Entry 4QT8 (X-ray diffraction, 3.00 A resolution); this record covers chains A and C.

# Chain A
Molecule: Macrophage-stimulating protein receptor
Organism: Homo sapiens
Notes: EC 2.7.10.1; fragment: extracellular Sema-PSI-IPT1 domains
UniProtKB: Q04912 (RON_HUMAN); numbering as in UniProt (aligned over 25-683)
Amino-acid sequence (669 residues; numbered 23 to 691; the number before each row is that of its first residue):
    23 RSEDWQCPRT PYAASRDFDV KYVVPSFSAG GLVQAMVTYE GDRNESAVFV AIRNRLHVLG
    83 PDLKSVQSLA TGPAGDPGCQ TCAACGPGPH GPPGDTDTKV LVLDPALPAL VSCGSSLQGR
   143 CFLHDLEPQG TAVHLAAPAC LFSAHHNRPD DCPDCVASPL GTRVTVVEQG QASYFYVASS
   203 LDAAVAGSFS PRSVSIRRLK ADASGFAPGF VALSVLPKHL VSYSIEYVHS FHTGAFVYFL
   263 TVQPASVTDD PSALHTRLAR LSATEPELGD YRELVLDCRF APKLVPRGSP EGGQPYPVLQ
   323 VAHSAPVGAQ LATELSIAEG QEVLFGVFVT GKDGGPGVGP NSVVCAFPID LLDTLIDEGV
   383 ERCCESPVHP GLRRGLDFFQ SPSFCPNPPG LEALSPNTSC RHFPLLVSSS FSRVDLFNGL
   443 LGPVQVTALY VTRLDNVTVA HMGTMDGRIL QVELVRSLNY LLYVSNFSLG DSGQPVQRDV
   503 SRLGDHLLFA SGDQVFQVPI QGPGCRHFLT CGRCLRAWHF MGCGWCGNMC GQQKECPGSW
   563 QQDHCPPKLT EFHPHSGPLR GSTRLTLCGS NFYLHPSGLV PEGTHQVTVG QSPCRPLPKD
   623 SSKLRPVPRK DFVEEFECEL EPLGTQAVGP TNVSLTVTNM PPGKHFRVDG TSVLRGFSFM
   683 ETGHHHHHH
Unresolved in the structure: 23-27, 358-360, 582-583, 598-602, 621-633, 647-651, 684-691
Disulfides: C29-C590, C101-C104, C107-C162, C135-C143, C174-C177, C300-C367, C385-C407, C386-C422, C527-C545, C533-C567, C536-C552, C548-C558, C616-C640
Covalently attached groups: N-acetylglucosamine (NAG) linked to N488
Differences from the reference sequence: expression tag (23-24, 684-691); conflict G209 (Ala in Q04912); engineered mutation L306 (Arg in Q04912), V307 (Arg in Q04912), P308 (Arg in Q04912), S311 (Ala in Q04912), Q322 (Arg in Q04912)
Curated features (UniProtKB/Swiss-Prot):
  - glycosylation (N-linked (GlcNAc...) asparagine): N66, N419, N458, N488, N654
  - natural variant: Q322 (R322Q: this construct carries the variant), A327 (A327T: In NPCA3; uncertain significance), V670 (V670G: In NPCA3; uncertain significance)
Reported in the primary citation:
  - post-translational modification sites: N488
  - conformationally variable residues (domain motion): P525 to C527
  - specificity-determining residues: E190, G192, Q193, H424

# Chain C
Molecule: Hepatocyte growth factor-like protein
Organism: Homo sapiens
Notes: fragment: beta chain
UniProtKB: P26927 (HGFL_HUMAN); numbering as in UniProt (aligned over 465-711)
Amino-acid sequence (253 residues; row label = number of the first residue in the row):
   465 FEKCGKRVDR LDQRRSKLRV VGGHPGNSPW TVSLRNRQGQ HFCGGSLVKE QWILTARQCF
   525 SSCHMPLTGY EVWLGTLFQN PQHGEPSLQR VPVAKMVCGP SGSQLVLLKL ERSVTLNQRV
   585 ALICLPPEWY VVPPGTKCEI AGWGETKGTG NDTVLNVALL NVISNQECNI KHRGRVRESE
   645 MCTEGLLAPV GACEGDYGGP LACFTHNSWV LEGIIIPNRV CARSRWPAVF TRVSVFVDWI
   705 HKVMRLGHHH HHH
Unresolved in the structure: 465-467, 545-548, 608-615, 711-717
Disulfides: C468-C588, C507-C523, C527-C562, C602-C667, C632-C646, C657-C685
Differences from the reference sequence: engineered mutation S672 (Cys in P26927); expression tag (712-717)
Curated features (UniProtKB/Swiss-Prot):
  - glycosylation: N615 (N-linked (GlcNAc...) asparagine)
  - natural variant: R689 (R689C: May be associated with inflammatory bowel disease)
Reported in the primary citation:
  - post-translational modification sites: N615 (proposed by the authors, not directly observed)
  - conformationally variable residues (loop rearrangement, order/disorder transition): V484, G608 to N615
  - specificity-determining residues: Q568, R639

# Chain A / chain C interface
Contacting residue pairs (32; chain A residue first):
  A128(A) - R639(C)
  A128(A) - R683(C)
  L129(A) - R683(C)
  E190(A) - R639(C)  salt bridge
  G192(A) - Q568(C)
  G192(A) - R641(C)  hydrogen bond (backbone-side chain)
  Q193(A) - R639(C)  hydrogen bond (side chain-backbone)
  Q193(A) - V640(C)
  Q193(A) - E644(C)  hydrogen bond
  Q193(A) - P681(C)
  Q193(A) - N682(C)
  Q193(A) - R683(C)  hydrogen bond (backbone-side chain)
  A194(A) - P681(C)  hydrophobic
  A194(A) - R683(C)  hydrogen bond (backbone-side chain)
  S195(A) - R683(C)  hydrogen bond
  Y196(A) - Q522(C)
  R220(A) - Q522(C)
  R220(A) - E658(C)  salt bridge
  K222(A) - E658(C)
  A223(A) - N682(C)
  A223(A) - R683(C)
  F232(A) - S525(C)
  V233(A) - S525(C)  hydrogen bond (backbone-side chain)
  V233(A) - S526(C)
  T286(A) - S565(C)
  E287(A) - S565(C)
  P288(A) - R521(C)  hydrogen bond (backbone-side chain)
  P288(A) - S525(C)
  E289(A) - S526(C)
  E289(A) - C527(C)  hydrogen bond (side chain-backbone)
  E289(A) - H528(C)  salt bridge
  H424(A) - H528(C)
Other interface residues (no listed pair), chain A (19 interface residues in all): D126
Other interface residues (no listed pair), chain C (19 interface residues in all): Y661, I680, V693
From the paper, about this interface:
  - pairs named by the authors: E190(A)-R683(C), E190(A)-R639(C) (salt bridge), Q193(A)-E644(C), Q193(A)-R639(C) (backbone contact), R220(A)-E658(C), E287(A)-S565(C), E289(A)-R521(C), E289(A)-C527(C) (backbone contact), H424(A)-H528(C) (pi stacking), R521(C)-P288(A) (backbone contact), R641(C)-G192(A) (backbone contact), R683(C)-S195(A)
  - interface residues, chain C: R521(C), R683(C)
  - hot spots on chain C (mutagenesis) - R683Q: abolished binding to Macrophage-stimulating protein receptor (chain A) (citing earlier work)

# In short
Chain A and chain C each contribute 19 residues to their interface, with 9 hydrogen bonds and 3 salt bridges.
Polar pairs include E190(A)-R639(C), R220(A)-E658(C) and E289(A)-H528(C). The paper describes contacts between
E190(A) and R683(C), Q193(A) and E644(C) and R220(A) and E658(C) among others; a salt bridge between E190(A)
and R639(C); backbone contacts between Q193(A) and R639(C), E289(A) and C527(C) and R521(C) and P288(A) among
others. The paper reports that R683Q of chain C abolishes binding to Macrophage-stimulating protein receptor
(chain A); interface residues R521(C) and R683(C).
Chain A is Macrophage-stimulating protein receptor and chain C is Hepatocyte growth factor-like protein, both
from Homo sapiens; the structure, Crystal Structure of RON Sema-PSI-IPT1 extracellular domains in complex with
MSP beta-chain, was determined by X-ray diffraction.
